PDB entry 3MGS | X-ray diffraction, 3.15 A resolution | chains C and J of the 10 polymer chains in the assembly

Chain C:
Protein: Histone H2A
From: Xenopus laevis
UniProt: Q6AZJ8 (Q6AZJ8_XENLA); residues 1-119 here correspond to UniProt positions 2-120 (UniProt number = residue number + 1)
Sequence (119 residues; numbered 1 to 119; the number before each row is that of its first residue):
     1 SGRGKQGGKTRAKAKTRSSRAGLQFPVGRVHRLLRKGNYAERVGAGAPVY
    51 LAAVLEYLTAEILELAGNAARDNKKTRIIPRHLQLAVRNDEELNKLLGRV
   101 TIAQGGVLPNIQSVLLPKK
Disordered / not traced: 1-14, 119
Ion coordination: Cs+ near Gly37 (its only coordinating residue here)

Chain J:
Molecule: 147-nt DNA strand
Sequence (147 nucleotides; each row starts with the number of its first residue; numbers below 1 keep their minus sign (DA-73 is residue -73)):
   -73 ATCAATATCCACCTGCAGATACTACCAAAAGTGTATTTGGAAACTGCTCC
   -23 ATCAAAAGGCATGTTCAGCTGGATTCCAGCTGAACATGCCTTTTGATGGA
    27 GCAGTTTCCAAATACACTTTTGGTAGTATCTGCAGGTGGATATTGAT
Ion coordination: Cs+ site 1: DT-66 (shared with 2 residues of chain I); Cs+ site 2: DT-60, DG-59; Mn2+ site 1: DG-35, DG-34; Cs+ site 3: DG-15 (shared with 1 residue of chain I); Cs+ site 4 near DT-12 (its only coordinating residue here); Cs+ site 5: DT-10 (shared with 1 residue of chain I); Mn2+ site 2 near DG-3 (its only coordinating residue here); Mn2+ site 3 near DG5 (its only coordinating residue here); Mn2+ site 4 near DG27 (its only coordinating residue here); Mn2+ site 5 near DG48 (its only coordinating residue here); Mn2+ site 6 near DG61 (its only coordinating residue here); Cs+ site 6: DT67, DA68 (shared with 2 residues of chain I)

How chain C and chain J interact:
Pairs across the interface (14; chain C residue first):
  Arg29(C) - DG48(J)  hydrogen bond to the phosphate
  Arg29(C) - DG49(J)  salt bridge to the phosphate
  Arg35(C) - DT39(J)  salt bridge to the phosphate
  Arg42(C) - DA38(J)  hydrogen bond to the sugar
  Arg42(C) - DT39(J)  phosphate contact
  Val43(C) - DT39(J)  hydrogen bond to the phosphate
  Gly44(C) - DA38(J)  phosphate contact
  Ala45(C) - DA38(J)  hydrogen bond to the phosphate
  Lys75(C) - DC59(J)  phosphate contact
  Lys75(C) - DA60(J)  salt bridge to the phosphate
  Thr76(C) - DG58(J)  sugar contact
  Thr76(C) - DC59(J)  hydrogen bond to the phosphate
  Arg77(C) - DG58(J)  hydrogen bond to the phosphate
  Arg77(C) - DC59(J)  hydrogen bond to the phosphate
Also at the interface, not in a pair above, chain C (11 interface residues in all): Glu41, Lys74

Summary:
11 residues of chain C face 7 of chain J across their interface; the contacts include 7 hydrogen bonds and 3
salt bridges. Polar contacts include Arg42(C)-DA38(J), Arg29(C)-DG48(J) and Val43(C)-DT39(J). DT67(J) and
DA68(J) form the Cs+ site 6.
Chain C is Histone H2A (Xenopus laevis) and chain J is a 147-nt DNA strand; the structure, Binding of Cesium
ions to the Nucleosome Core particle, was determined by X-ray diffraction (same publication as 3MGP, 3MGQ and
3MGR).
